Entry 9F0O (electron microscopy, 2.30 A resolution); this record covers chains H and J of the 12 polymer chains in the assembly.

# Chain H
Molecule: Histone H2B 1.1
From: Xenopus laevis
UniProt: P02281 (H2B11_XENLA); residues 26-122 here correspond to UniProt positions 30-126 (UniProt number = residue number + 4)
Sequence (97 residues; row label = number of the first residue in the row):
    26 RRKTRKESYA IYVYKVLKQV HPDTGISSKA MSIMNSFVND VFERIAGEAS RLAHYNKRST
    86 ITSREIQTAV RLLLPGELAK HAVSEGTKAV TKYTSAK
Sequence notes: conflict Thr29 (Ser33 in P02281)
Curated features (UniProtKB/Swiss-Prot):
  - glycosylation: Ser109 (O-linked (GlcNAc) serine)
  - cross-link: Lys117 (Glycyl lysine isopeptide (Lys-Gly) (interchain with G-Cter in ubiquitin))

# Chain J
Molecule: 601 wisdom DNA
Sequence (147 nucleotides; each row starts with the number of its first residue; numbers below 1 keep their minus sign (DT-72 is residue -72)):
   -72 TCCGATGTAT ATATCTGACA CGTGCCTGGA GACTAGGGAG TAATCCCCTT GGCGGTTAAA
   -12 ACGCGGGGGA CAGCGCGTAC GTGCGTTTAA GCGGTGCTAG AGCTGTCTAC GACCAATTGA
    48 GCGGCCTCGG CACCGGGATT CTCGATA

# Interface between chain H and chain J
Residue-residue contacts (17; chain H residue first):
  Arg26(H) - DC30(J)  hydrogen bond to the phosphate
  Arg26(H) - DT31(J)  salt bridge to the phosphate
  Thr29(H) - DC30(J)  hydrogen bond to the phosphate
  Arg30(H) - DG-45(J)  salt bridge to the phosphate
  Tyr39(H) - DA-53(J)  hydrogen bond to the phosphate
  Tyr39(H) - DC-52(J)  phosphate contact
  Gly50(H) - DA-53(J)  phosphate contact
  Ile51(H) - DC-54(J)  phosphate contact
  Ile51(H) - DA-53(J)  hydrogen bond to the phosphate
  Ser52(H) - DC-54(J)  phosphate contact
  Ser53(H) - DC-54(J)  hydrogen bond to the phosphate
  Arg83(H) - DA-34(J)  phosphate contact
  Arg83(H) - DG-33(J)  salt bridge to the phosphate
  Ser84(H) - DG-35(J)  phosphate contact
  Ser84(H) - DA-34(J)  hydrogen bond to the phosphate
  Thr85(H) - DG-35(J)  phosphate contact
  Thr85(H) - DA-34(J)  hydrogen bond to the phosphate
Interface residues without a listed pair, chain H (13 interface residues in all): Arg27, Lys82
Interface residues without a listed pair, chain J (11 interface residues in all): DG-49, DT-46

# In short
The interface between chain H and chain J involves 13 residues on one side and 11 on the other; the contacts
include 7 hydrogen bonds and 3 salt bridges. Among the polar pairs are Arg26(H)-DC30(J), Thr29(H)-DC30(J) and
Tyr39(H)-DA-53(J).
Chain H is Histone H2B 1.1 (Xenopus laevis) and chain J is 601 wisdom DNA; the structure, The molecular basis
and modulation of lamin-specific chromatin interaction, was determined by electron microscopy.
